PDB entry 2MFE | solution NMR | chains A and C of the 4 polymer chains in the assembly

[Chain A (and C)]
Name: Carbon storage regulator homolog
Organism: Pseudomonas fluorescens
Notes: chain C of this document is another copy of the same molecule, construct and numbering; everything in this record applies to it too
UniProtKB: Q5MXB2 (Q5MXB2_PSEFL); residue numbers follow UniProt; this construct covers 1-59
Chain sequence (70 residues; row label = number of the first residue in the row):
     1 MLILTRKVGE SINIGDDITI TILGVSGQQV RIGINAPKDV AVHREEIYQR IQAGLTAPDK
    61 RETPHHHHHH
Disordered / not traced: 60-70
Construct notes: expression tag (60-70)
Reported in the primary citation:
  - binding site for SL2(RsmZ) RNA: Q29, R44, I47, R50, I51, L55, A57, P58
  - conformationally variable residues (order/disorder transition): L55 to A57

[Interface between chain A and chain C]
Pairs across the interface (71):
  M1(A) with I34(C); N35(C)
  L2(A) with G33(C); I34(C); V42(C)
  I3(A) with L23(C); R31(C); I32(C)
  L4(A) with R31(C); I32(C)
  T5(A) with V30(C); R31(C)
  R6(A) with Q29(C); V30(C); R44(C)
  K7(A) with Q28(C)
  V8(A) with Q28(C)
  S11(A) with E45(C)
  I12(A) with I34(C); H43(C); R44(C)
  N13(A) with V42(C); H43(C); Y48(C)
  I14(A) with I18(C); I20(C); I34(C); A41(C)
  G15(A) with A41(C); Y48(C)
  D16(A) with Y48(C)
  I18(A) with I14(C); I18(C)
  I20(A) with I14(C)
  L23(A) with I3(C)
  V25(A) with V25(C); G27(C); V30(C)
  G27(A) with V25(C)
  Q28(A) with K7(C); V8(C)
  Q29(A) with R6(C); K7(C)
  V30(A) with T5(C); R6(C)
  R31(A) with I3(C); L4(C); T5(C)
  I32(A) with I3(C); L4(C)
  G33(A) with L2(C); I3(C)
  I34(A) with M1(C); L2(C); I14(C)
  N35(A) with M1(C)
  A41(A) with I14(C); G15(C)
  V42(A) with L2(C); N13(C)
  H43(A) with I12(C); N13(C)
  R44(A) with L4(C); R6(C); I12(C)
  E45(A) with R6(C); S11(C)
  E46(A) with R6(C)
  Y48(A) with N13(C); G15(C); D16(C)
Also at the interface, not in a pair above, chain A (36 interface residues in all): I22, V40
Also at the interface, not in a pair above, chain C (36 interface residues in all): I22, V40, Q52

[In short]
Chain A and chain C each contribute 36 residues to their interface. The paper reports a binding site for
SL2(RsmZ) RNA at Q29(A), R44(A) and I47(A) among others; conformational variability at L55(A).
Both chains are Carbon storage regulator homolog (Pseudomonas fluorescens). Entry 2MFE (Csr/Rsm protein-RNA
recognition - A molecular affinity ruler: RsmZ(SL2)/RsmE(dimer) 2:1 complex) was determined by solution NMR,
deposited together with 2MFC, 2MFF, 2MFG and 2MFH.
